Entry 6UU3 (X-ray diffraction, 4.00 A resolution (low resolution: residue-level contacts below are approximate; hydrogen-bond / salt-bridge calls are withheld)); this record covers chains FFF and 222 of the 9 polymer chains in the assembly.

== Chain FFF ==
Name: RNA polymerase sigma factor RpoS
From: Escherichia coli (strain K12)
UniProt: P13445 (RPOS_ECOLI); numbering as in UniProt (aligned over 1-328)
Sequence (336 residues; numbered 1 to 336; the number before each row is that of its first residue):
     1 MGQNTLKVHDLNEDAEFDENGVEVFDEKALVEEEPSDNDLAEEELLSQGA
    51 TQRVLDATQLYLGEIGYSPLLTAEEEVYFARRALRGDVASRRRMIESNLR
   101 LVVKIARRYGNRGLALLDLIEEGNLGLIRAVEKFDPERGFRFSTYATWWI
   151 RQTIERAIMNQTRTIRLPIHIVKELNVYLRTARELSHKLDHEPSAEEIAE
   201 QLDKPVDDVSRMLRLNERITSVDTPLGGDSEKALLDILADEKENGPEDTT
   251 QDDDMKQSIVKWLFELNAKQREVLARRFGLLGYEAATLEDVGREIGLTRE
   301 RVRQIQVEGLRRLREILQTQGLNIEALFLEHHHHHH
Unresolved in the structure: 1-52, 330-336
Sequence notes: conflict Gly2 (Ser in P13445), Glu33 (Gln in P13445); expression tag (329-336)
Swiss-Prot annotation at these positions:
  - DNA-binding region: Leu288 to Val307 (H-T-H motif)
  - region: Asp56 to Ala89 (Sigma-70 factor domain-1)
  - motif: Asp118 to Glu121 (Interaction with polymerase core subunit RpoC)
  - mutagenesis: Lys173 (K173E: Eliminates RpoS proteolysis. Lack of interaction with RssB), Glu174 (E174T: 2-fold increase in RpoS half-life. Does not affect interaction with RssB), Val177 (V177K: 3-fold increase in RpoS half-life), Tyr178 (Y178L: Does not affect RpoS half-life)

== Chain 222 ==
Molecule: Synthetic DNA 50-MER (promoter template strand)
Sequence (50 nucleotides; numbered 3 to 52; the number before each row is that of its first residue):
     3 TCCGCGTCAGACTCGTAGGATTATAGCATACGTGAGGTGGGATGTCAAGG
Unresolved in the structure: 39-52

== How chain FFF and chain 222 interact ==
Pairs across the interface (29; chain FFF residue first):
  Arg112(FFF) with DA25(222)
  Gln152(FFF) with DA27(222); DG28(222)
  Glu155(FFF) with DT26(222); DA27(222)
  Ile158(FFF) with DT26(222)
  Met159(FFF) with DT26(222)
  Arg163(FFF) with DA25(222); DT26(222)
  Lys173(FFF) with DA27(222); DG28(222)
  Asn176(FFF) with DT26(222)
  Val177(FFF) with DG28(222)
  Arg180(FFF) with DT26(222); DA27(222); DG28(222)
  Arg183(FFF) with DA25(222); DT26(222)
  Arg218(FFF) with DT23(222); DT24(222)
  Thr220(FFF) with DG21(222)
  Leu226(FFF) with DA19(222); DG20(222)
  Gly227(FFF) with DT18(222); DA19(222)
  Glu231(FFF) with DC16(222); DG17(222); DT18(222)
  Lys232(FFF) with DC16(222)
Also at the interface, not in a pair above, chain FFF (24 interface residues in all): Arg53, Arg151, Val172, Leu179, Asn216, Glu217, Leu234
Also at the interface, not in a pair above, chain 222 (16 interface residues in all): DG6, DC7, DA22, DC29

== Overview ==
24 residues of chain FFF and 16 residues of chain 222 are in contact. Curated annotation (UniProt) lists 4
mutagenesis sites on chain FFF.
Here chain FFF is RNA polymerase sigma factor RpoS (Escherichia coli (strain K12)) and chain 222 is Synthetic
DNA 50-MER (promoter template strand). Entry 6UU3 (E. coli sigma-S transcription initiation complex with a
4-nt RNA and a CTP ("Old" crystal soaked ...) was determined by X-ray diffraction, deposited together with
6UTV, 6UTW, 6UTX, 6UTY, 6UTZ, 6UU0 and 11 further entries.
